PDB entry 1XU3 | X-ray diffraction, 2.30 A resolution | chains A and C of the 6 polymer chains in the assembly

[Chain A]
Name: Methane monooxygenase component A alpha chain
Organism: Methylococcus capsulatus
Notes: EC 1.14.13.25; fragment: alpha subunit
UniProt: P22869 (MEMA_METCA); residue numbers follow UniProt; this construct covers 1-527
Sequence (527 residues; row label = number of the first residue in the row):
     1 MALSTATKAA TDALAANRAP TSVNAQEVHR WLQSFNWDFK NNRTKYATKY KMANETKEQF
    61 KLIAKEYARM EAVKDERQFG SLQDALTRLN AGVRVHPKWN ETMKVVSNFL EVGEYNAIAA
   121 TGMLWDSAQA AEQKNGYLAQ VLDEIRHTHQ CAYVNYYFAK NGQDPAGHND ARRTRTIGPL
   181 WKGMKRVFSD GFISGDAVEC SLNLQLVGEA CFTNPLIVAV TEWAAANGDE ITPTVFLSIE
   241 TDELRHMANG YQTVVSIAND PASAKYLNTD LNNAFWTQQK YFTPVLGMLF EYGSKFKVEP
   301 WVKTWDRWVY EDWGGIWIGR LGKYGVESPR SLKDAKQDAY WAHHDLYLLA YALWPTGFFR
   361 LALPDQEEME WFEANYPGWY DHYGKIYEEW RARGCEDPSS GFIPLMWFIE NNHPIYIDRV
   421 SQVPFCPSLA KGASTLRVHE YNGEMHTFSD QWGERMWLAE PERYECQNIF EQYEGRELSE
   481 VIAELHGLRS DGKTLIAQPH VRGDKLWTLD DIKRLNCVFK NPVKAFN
Not modelled in the structure: 1-17
Bound ions: Fe ion site 1: Glu114, Glu144, His147; Fe ion site 2: Glu209, Glu243, His246
Small-molecule neighbours: 4-bromophenol (BML): Lys98, Glu101, Thr102, Val105, Leu180, Met288, Leu289, Tyr292, Gly293, Tyr347, Phe359, Leu361
Curated features (UniProtKB/Swiss-Prot):
  - active site: Cys151
  - binding site (Fe cation): Glu114, Glu144, His147, Glu209, Glu243, His246

[Chain C]
Name: Methane monooxygenase component A beta chain
Organism: Methylococcus capsulatus
Notes: EC 1.14.13.25; fragment: beta subunit
UniProt: P18798 (MEMB_METCA); residue numbers follow UniProt; this construct covers 1-389
Sequence (389 residues; numbered 1 to 389; the number before each row is that of its first residue):
     1 MSMLGERRRG LTDPEMAAVI LKALPEAPLD GNNKMGYFVT PRWKRLTEYE ALTVYAQPNA
    61 DWIAGGLDWG DWTQKFHGGR PSWGNETTEL RTVDWFKHRD PLRRWHAPYV KDKAEEWRYT
   121 DRFLQGYSAD GQIRAMNPTW RDEFINRYWG AFLFNEYGLF NAHSQGAREA LSDVTRVSLA
   181 FWGFDKIDIA QMIQLERGFL AKIVPGFDES TAVPKAEWTN GEVYKSARLA VEGLWQEVFD
   241 WNESAFSVHA VYDALFGQFV RREFFQRLAP RFGDNLTPFF INQAQTYFQI AKQGVQDLYY
   301 NCLGDDPEFS DYNRTVMRNW TGKWLEPTIA ALRDFMGLFA KLPAGTTDKE EITASLYRVV
   361 DDWIEDYASR IDFKADRDQI VKAVLAGLK
Not modelled in the structure: 1

[How chain A and chain C interact]
Residue-residue contacts - 230 pairs, chain A then chain C:
  Arg18(A) with Ser128(C); Ala129(C), hydrogen bond (side chain-backbone); Gly131(C)
  Ala19(A) with Ser128(C)
  Pro20(A) with Gln125(C); Ser128(C); Ala129(C), hydrophobic
  Thr21(A) with Leu124(C); Gln125(C), hydrogen bond (backbone-backbone); Ser128(C), hydrogen bond (backbone-side chain); Phe199(C); Lys202(C); Ile203(C)
  Ser22(A) with Asp121(C), hydrogen bond; Leu124(C); Lys202(C), hydrogen bond (backbone-side chain)
  Val23(A) with Trp117(C); Leu195(C); Gly198(C); Phe199(C), hydrophobic
  Glu27(A) with Lys202(C), salt bridge
  Val28(A) with Gln191(C); Gln194(C); Leu195(C), hydrophobic
  Trp31(A) with Gln194(C); Glu209(C), hydrogen bond; Ser210(C); Thr211(C)
  Leu32(A) with Gln191(C)
  Ser34(A) with Phe154(C); Thr211(C), hydrogen bond; Lys215(C), hydrogen bond (backbone-side chain)
  Phe35(A) with Leu153(C), hydrophobic; Phe154(C); Tyr157(C)
  Asn36(A) with Tyr157(C); Lys215(C), hydrogen bond (backbone-side chain); Trp235(C)
  Trp37(A) with Phe154(C); Gly158(C); Trp218(C); Thr219(C); Arg228(C); Glu232(C), hydrogen bond
  Phe39(A) with Glu232(C); Trp235(C), hydrophobic; Gln236(C)
  Asn41(A) with Gln236(C); Glu237(C)
  Asn42(A) with Trp235(C); Gln236(C), hydrogen bond
  Arg43(A) with Gln236(C), hydrogen bond (side chain-backbone); Phe239(C)
  Lys45(A) with Gln165(C); Trp235(C), hydrogen bond (side chain-backbone); Gln236(C); Val238(C), hydrogen bond (side chain-backbone); Phe239(C)
  Tyr46(A) with Gln165(C); Arg168(C); Glu169(C), hydrogen bond
  Ile63(A) with Gln191(C)
  Ala64(A) with Lys113(C); Phe184(C), hydrophobic; Asp188(C); Gln191(C), hydrogen bond (backbone-side chain)
  Lys65(A) with Lys113(C); Trp117(C); Asp188(C), salt bridge; Met192(C), hydrogen bond; Gln283(C), hydrogen bond; Tyr287(C), hydrogen bond
  Glu66(A) with Trp117(C), hydrogen bond
  Tyr67(A) with His106(C), hydrogen bond; Phe184(C), hydrophobic
  Ala68(A) with Val110(C); Lys113(C); Ala114(C)
  Arg69(A) with Ala114(C); Trp117(C)
  Ala72(A) with Val110(C); Ala114(C), hydrophobic
  Asp75(A) with Ala107(C); Val110(C)
  Phe79(A) with Trp105(C), hydrophobic; Ala107(C), hydrophobic
  Val93(A) with Leu24(C)
  Arg94(A) with Leu11(C); Ile20(C); Leu21(C)
  Val95(A) with Ile20(C); Leu24(C)
  His96(A) with Ile20(C)
  Pro97(A) with Ala23(C)
  Glu111(A) with Ala56(C)
  Val112(A) with Pro58(C), hydrophobic
  Tyr115(A) with Gln57(C), hydrogen bond; Trp83(C), hydrophobic; Ser172(C), hydrogen bond (side chain-backbone); Asp173(C), hydrogen bond (side chain-backbone); Arg176(C), hydrogen bond
  Asn116(A) with Trp83(C)
  Ile118(A) with Arg176(C)
  Ala119(A) with Trp83(C), hydrophobic; Ala167(C); Arg168(C); Arg176(C)
  Gly122(A) with Ser164(C)
  Met123(A) with Arg168(C), hydrogen bond
  Trp125(A) with Phe160(C), hydrophobic; Asn161(C); Ser164(C); Ala167(C), hydrophobic
  Asp126(A) with Ser164(C), hydrogen bond
  Ala131(A) with Tyr157(C)
  Lys134(A) with Tyr157(C); Asn161(C)
  Leu138(A) with Phe160(C), hydrophobic; Phe184(C), hydrophobic
  Leu142(A) with His106(C), hydrogen bond (backbone-side chain); Phe181(C), hydrophobic; Phe184(C), hydrophobic
  Ile145(A) with Ala180(C), hydrophobic
  Arg146(A) with His106(C)
  His149(A) with Leu52(C); Thr53(C), hydrogen bond; Trp105(C); His106(C), hydrogen bond (side chain-backbone)
  Ala152(A) with Met35(C); Leu52(C)
  Tyr153(A) with Leu52(C)
  Tyr156(A) with Met35(C), hydrophobic; Glu48(C); Leu52(C), hydrophobic
  Ala159(A) with Asn33(C)
  Lys160(A) with Asn33(C), hydrogen bond (backbone-backbone)
  Gln163(A) with Leu24(C); Pro25(C); Pro28(C); Leu29(C), hydrogen bond (backbone-backbone)
  Asp164(A) with Leu29(C)
  Pro165(A) with Asp30(C); Asn32(C); Asn33(C)
  Ala166(A) with Asp30(C)
  His168(A) with Met35(C)
  Asn169(A) with Asn32(C), hydrogen bond (side chain-backbone); Lys34(C); Met35(C); Gly36(C), hydrogen bond (backbone-backbone); Tyr37(C); Phe38(C)
  Asp170(A) with Tyr37(C), hydrogen bond; Phe38(C)
  Arg172(A) with Ala51(C), hydrogen bond (side chain-backbone); Leu52(C), hydrogen bond (side chain-backbone); Thr53(C); Val54(C), hydrogen bond (side chain-backbone); Tyr55(C); Ala56(C)
  Arg173(A) with Tyr37(C), hydrogen bond; Phe38(C); Leu67(C)
  Arg175(A) with Tyr55(C)
  Thr176(A) with Asp68(C); Trp69(C), hydrogen bond (backbone-side chain)
  Trp181(A) with Pro58(C), hydrophobic; Asp68(C), hydrogen bond
  Lys182(A) with Trp69(C), hydrogen bond (side chain-backbone); Thr73(C)
  Lys185(A) with Asp68(C), salt bridge; Thr73(C), hydrogen bond (backbone-side chain)
  Arg186(A) with Thr73(C), hydrogen bond (backbone-side chain); Gln74(C), hydrogen bond
  Asp190(A) with Trp72(C); Thr73(C), hydrogen bond; Gln74(C); Ser82(C), hydrogen bond
  Gly191(A) with Gln74(C)
  Ile193(A) with Phe76(C); Ser82(C); Trp83(C); Arg168(C), hydrogen bond (backbone-side chain)
  Ser194(A) with Gln74(C), hydrogen bond (backbone-side chain); Lys75(C); Phe76(C); Ser82(C), hydrogen bond
  Gly195(A) with Phe76(C)
  Glu222(A) with Arg7(C), salt bridge
  Ala225(A) with Arg9(C); Gly10(C), hydrogen bond (backbone-backbone)
  Ala226(A) with Gly10(C); Met16(C)
  Asn227(A) with Ile20(C)
  Gly228(A) with Gly10(C); Leu11(C)
  Glu230(A) with Arg9(C), salt bridge; Leu11(C)
  Phe296(A) with Met16(C); Val19(C), hydrophobic; Ile20(C), hydrophobic
  Arg360(A) with Leu29(C)
  Gln422(A) with Thr73(C)
  Glu460(A) with His77(C), salt bridge
  Glu462(A) with Lys75(C); His77(C); Gly78(C), hydrogen bond (side chain-backbone); Gly79(C)
  Arg463(A) with Thr73(C); Gln74(C); Lys75(C), hydrogen bond (side chain-backbone); Phe76(C); His77(C), hydrogen bond
  Tyr464(A) with Thr73(C); Gln74(C), hydrogen bond
  Glu465(A) with Asp71(C); Lys75(C), salt bridge
  Cys466(A) with Asp71(C); Trp72(C); Thr73(C)
  Gln467(A) with Trp69(C); Gly70(C); Asp71(C), hydrogen bond (side chain-backbone)
  Ile469(A) with Trp69(C), hydrophobic
  Gln472(A) with Trp69(C)
  Tyr473(A) with Trp69(C)
  Arg489(A) with Leu29(C), hydrogen bond (side chain-backbone); Asp30(C)
  Ser490(A) with Asp30(C), hydrogen bond; Asn32(C)
Interface residues without a listed pair, chain A (116 interface residues in all): Ala25, Asp38, Leu62, Glu71, Leu89, Ala91, Asn135, Thr148, Gly162, Ser189, Glu199, Lys295, Val420, Asn468, Leu485, Arg502, Gly503, Leu506
Interface residues without a listed pair, chain C (114 interface residues in all): Arg8, Ala27, Gly31, Arg80, Tyr109, Lys111, Glu116, Arg118, Asp130, Arg134, His163, Val177, Ile187, Ala190, Val231

[Overview]
Chain A and chain C form an interface of 116 and 114 residues respectively, with 58 hydrogen bonds and 7 salt
bridges. Polar pairs include Glu27(A)-Lys202(C), Lys65(A)-Asp188(C) and Lys185(A)-Asp68(C). Ligands of chain
A: 4-bromophenol.
Here chain A is Methane monooxygenase component A alpha chain and chain C is Methane monooxygenase component A
beta chain, both from Methylococcus capsulatus. Entry 1XU3 (Soluble methane monooxygenase hydroxylase-soaked
with bromophenol) was determined by X-ray diffraction, deposited together with 1XU5, 1XVB, 1XVC, 1XVD, 1XVE,
1XVF and 1XVG.
